Entry 3TGU (X-ray diffraction, 2.70 A resolution); this record covers chains A and I of the 20 polymer chains in the assembly.

[Chain A]
Name: Mitochondrial ubiquinol-cytochrome-c reductase complex core protein i
Organism: Gallus gallus
Notes: EC 1.10.2.2
UniProtKB: D0VX31 (D0VX31_CHICK); residue numbers follow UniProt; this construct covers 1-446
Sequence (446 residues; numbered 1 to 446; the number before each row is that of its first residue):
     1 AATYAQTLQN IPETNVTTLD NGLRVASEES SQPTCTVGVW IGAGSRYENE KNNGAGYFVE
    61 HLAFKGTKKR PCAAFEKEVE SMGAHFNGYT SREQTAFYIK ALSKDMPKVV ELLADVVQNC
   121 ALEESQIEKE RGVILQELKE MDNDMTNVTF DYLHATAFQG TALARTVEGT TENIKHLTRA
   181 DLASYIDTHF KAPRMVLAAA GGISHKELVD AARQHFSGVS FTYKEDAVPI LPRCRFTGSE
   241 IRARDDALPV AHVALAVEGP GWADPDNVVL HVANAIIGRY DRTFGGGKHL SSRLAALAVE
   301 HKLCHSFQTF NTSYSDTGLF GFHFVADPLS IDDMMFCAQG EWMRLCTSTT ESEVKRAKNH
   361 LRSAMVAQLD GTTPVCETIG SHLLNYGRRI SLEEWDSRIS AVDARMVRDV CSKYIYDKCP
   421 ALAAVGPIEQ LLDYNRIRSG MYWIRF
Not modelled in the structure: 1, 445-446

[Chain I]
Name: Cytochrome b-c1 complex subunit Rieske, mitochondrial
Organism: Gallus gallus
Notes: EC 1.10.2.2
UniProtKB: Q5ZLR5 (UCRI_CHICK); the construct has insertions or renumbered stretches relative to UniProt, so the offset changes along the chain: 2-8 = UniProt 2-8; 50-78 = UniProt 48-76
Sequence (76 residues; each row starts with the number of its first residue; note: 2 numbers in that range are skipped by the numbering (no residue carries them; nothing is unmodelled there); X marks 15 residues of unknown identity (built as UNK)):
     1 XLSVAARSGP FAPYLSAAAH AVPGPLXXXX XXXX
    37 XXXXXXXDLK RPLLCRESMS GRSARRDLVA GISLNAPASV RY
Not modelled in the structure: 9-27, 44-47, 78
Modified / non-standard residues: AME (N-acetylmethionine) at position 1

[Chain A / chain I interface]
Pairs across the interface (24; chain A residue first):
  Val-133(A) / Glu-53(I)
  Gln-136(A) / Leu-50(I)  hydrogen bond (side chain-backbone)
  Glu-137(A) / Glu-53(I)
  Glu-140(A) / Pro-48(I)
  Glu-140(A) / Leu-49(I)
  Glu-140(A) / Leu-50(I)  hydrogen bond (side chain-backbone)
  Glu-140(A) / Cys-51(I)  hydrogen bond
  Glu-140(A) / Ser-54(I)  hydrogen bond
  Asn-143(A) / Pro-48(I)
  Arg-279(A) / Pro-73(I)
  Asp-281(A) / Pro-73(I)
  Thr-283(A) / Ser-69(I)
  Thr-283(A) / Ala-72(I)
  Thr-283(A) / Pro-73(I)
  Thr-283(A) / Ala-74(I)  hydrogen bond (side chain-backbone)
  Phe-284(A) / Ser-69(I)
  Phe-284(A) / Leu-70(I)
  Phe-284(A) / Asn-71(I)
  Phe-284(A) / Ala-72(I)
  Phe-284(A) / Pro-73(I)
  Gly-285(A) / Ser-69(I)  hydrogen bond (backbone-backbone)
  Gly-285(A) / Leu-70(I)
  Gly-286(A) / Leu-70(I)  hydrogen bond (backbone-backbone)
  Leu-290(A) / Leu-70(I)
Interface residues without a listed pair, chain A (18 interface residues in all): Lys-139, Arg-282, His-305, His-360, Ala-364, Ala-367

[Summary]
18 residues of chain A and 12 residues of chain I are in contact, with 7 hydrogen bonds. Among the polar pairs
are Gln-136(A)/Leu-50(I), Glu-140(A)/Leu-50(I) and Glu-140(A)/Cys-51(I).
Chain A is Mitochondrial ubiquinol-cytochrome-c reductase complex core protein i and chain I is Cytochrome
b-c1 complex subunit Rieske, mitochondrial, both from Gallus gallus; the structure, Cytochrome bc1 complex
from chicken with pfvs-designed moa inhibitor bound, was determined by X-ray diffraction.
